PDB entry 8THK | electron microscopy, 2.60 A resolution | chains B and F of the 5 polymer chains in the assembly

== Chain B ==
Name: Guanine nucleotide-binding protein G(I)/G(S)/G(T) subunit beta-1
Organism: Homo sapiens
Reference sequence: P62873 (GBB1_HUMAN); numbering as in UniProt (aligned over 2-340)
Amino-acid sequence (358 residues; numbered -17 to 340; the number before each row is that of its first residue; numbers below 1 keep their minus sign (Met-17 is residue -17)):
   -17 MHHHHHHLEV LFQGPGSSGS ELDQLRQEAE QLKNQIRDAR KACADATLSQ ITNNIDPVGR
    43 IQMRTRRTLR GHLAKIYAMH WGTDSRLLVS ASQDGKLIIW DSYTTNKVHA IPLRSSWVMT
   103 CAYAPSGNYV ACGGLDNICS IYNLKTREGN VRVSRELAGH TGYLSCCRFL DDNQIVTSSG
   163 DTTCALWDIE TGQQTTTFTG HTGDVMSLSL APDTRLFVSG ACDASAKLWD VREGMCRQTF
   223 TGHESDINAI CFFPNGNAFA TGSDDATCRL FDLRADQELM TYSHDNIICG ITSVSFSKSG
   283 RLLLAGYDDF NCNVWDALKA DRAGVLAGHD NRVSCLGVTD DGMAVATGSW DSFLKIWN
Disordered / not traced: -17 to 2
Sequence notes: expression tag (-17 to 1)

== Chain F ==
Name: Single fab chain (scFv16)
Organism: Homo sapiens
Notes: antibody fragment or engineered binder
Amino-acid sequence (267 residues; row label = number of the first residue in the row; note: 3 numbers in that range are skipped by the numbering (no residue carries them; nothing is unmodelled there); a row labelled like 120A-120O holds insertion residues (120A, then the next letters in order)):
     1 DVQLVESGGG LVQPGGSRKL SCSASGFAFS SFGMHWVRQA PEKGLEWVAY ISSGSGTIYY
    61 ADTVKGRFTI SRDDPKNTLF LQMTSLRSED TAMYYCVRSI YYYGSSPFDF WGQGTTLTVS
120A-120O SGGGGSGGGGSGGGG
   124 SDIVMTQATS SVPVTPGESV SISCRSSKSL LHSNGNTYLY WFLQRPGQSP QLLIYRMSNL
   184 ASGVPDRFSG SGSGTAFTLT ISRLEAEDVG VYYCMQHLEY PLTFGAGTKL ELKAAALEVL
   244 FQGPHHHHHH HH
Disordered / not traced: 120A-120O, 236-255
Disulfides: Cys22-Cys96, Cys147-Cys217

== Interface between chain B and chain F ==
Residue-residue contacts (13; chain B residue first):
  Asp66(B) with Tyr103(F)
  Arg68(B) with Tyr103(F)
  Leu69(B) with Tyr103(F), hydrophobic
  Val90(B) with Tyr102(F), hydrophobic
  His91(B) with Tyr102(F)
  Arg129(B) with Val2(F); Arg98(F), hydrogen bond (backbone-side chain); Phe110(F)
  Glu130(B) with Gly26(F); Phe27(F); Ala28(F), hydrogen bond (backbone-backbone); Phe32(F)
  Gly131(B) with Phe32(F)
Other interface residues (no listed pair), chain B (10 interface residues in all): Asp83, Asn132
Other interface residues (no listed pair), chain F (12 interface residues in all): Asp1, Ser31, Ile100

== In short ==
10 residues of chain B face 12 of chain F across their interface, with 2 hydrogen bonds. Polar pairs include
Arg129(B)-Arg98(F) and Glu130(B)-Ala28(F).
Chain B is Guanine nucleotide-binding protein G(I)/G(S)/G(T) subunit beta-1 and chain F is Single fab chain
(scFv16), both from Homo sapiens; the structure, Cryo-EM structure of A61603-bound alpha-1A-adrenergic
receptor in complex with heterotrimeric Gq-protein, was determined by electron microscopy together with 8THL
from the same study.
